Entry 4ZJB (X-ray diffraction, 2.55 A resolution); this record covers chains B and G of the 3 polymer chains in the assembly.

# Chain B
Protein: 3-hydroxyacyl-[acyl-carrier-protein] dehydratase FabZ
Source organism: Helicobacter pylori
Notes: EC 4.2.1.59
UniProtKB: Q5G940 (Q5G940_HELPX); numbering as in UniProt (aligned over 1-159)
Sequence (171 residues; numbered -11 to 159; the number before each row is that of its first residue; numbers below 1 keep their minus sign (Met-11 is residue -11)):
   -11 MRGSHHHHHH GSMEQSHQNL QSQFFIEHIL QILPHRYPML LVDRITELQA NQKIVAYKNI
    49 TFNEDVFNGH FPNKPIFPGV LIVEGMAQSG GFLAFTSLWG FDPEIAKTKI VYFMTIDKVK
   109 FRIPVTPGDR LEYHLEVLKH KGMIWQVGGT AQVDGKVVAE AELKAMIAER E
Not modelled in the structure: -11 to 8
Differences from the reference sequence: expression tag (-11 to 0)
Ligand contacts: 4'-phosphopantetheine (PNS): Tyr100, Phe101, Met102, Met154
Reported in the primary citation:
  - binding site for 4'-phosphopantetheine: Arg110
  - conformationally variable residues (side-chain flip): Tyr100
  - conformationally variable residues (side-chain flip): Phe83 (from molecular simulation)
  - mutagenesis - Y100A: decreased catalytic activity
  - mutagenesis - Y100A: abolished binding to Acyl carrier protein (chain G)

# Chain G
Protein: Acyl carrier protein
Source organism: Helicobacter pylori
UniProtKB: Q5EDC8 (Q5EDC8_HELPX); numbering as in UniProt (aligned over 1-78)
Sequence (86 residues; each row starts with the number of its first residue; numbers below 1 keep their minus sign (Gly-7 is residue -7)):
    -7 GTSSMGYLMA LFEDIQAVIA EQLNVDAAQV TPEAEFVKDL GADSLDVVEL IMALEEKFGI
    53 EIPDEQAEKI VNVGDVVKYI EDNKLA
Not modelled in the structure: -7 to -5, 77-78
Glycans and other covalent adducts: 4'-phosphopantetheine (PNS) linked to Ser36
Differences from the reference sequence: expression tag (-7 to 0)

# How chain B and chain G interact
Pairs across the interface - 9 pairs, chain B then chain G:
  Met102(B) - Leu37(G)  hydrophobic
  Met102(B) - Val40(G)  hydrophobic
  Thr103(B) - Glu41(G)
  Lys129(B) - Ile43(G)
  Lys129(B) - Met44(G)
  Lys129(B) - Glu47(G)  salt bridge
  Lys129(B) - Ile54(G)
  Ile132(B) - Met44(G)  hydrophobic
  Lys152(B) - Glu41(G)  salt bridge
Interface residues without a listed pair, chain B (6 interface residues in all): Gln134
Interface residues without a listed pair, chain G (8 interface residues in all): Asp56
The authors on this interface:
  - pairs named by the authors: Lys129(B)-Glu47(G), Lys152(B)-Glu41(G)
  - interface residues, chain B: Met102(B), Thr103(B), Ile132(B), Lys152(B)
  - interface residues, chain G: Leu37(G), Val40(G), Met44(G)

# In short
The interface between chain B and chain G involves 6 residues on one side and 8 on the other; the contacts
include 2 salt bridges. Polar contacts include Lys129(B)-Glu47(G) and Lys152(B)-Glu41(G). The paper describes
contacts between Lys129(B) and Glu47(G) and Lys152(B) and Glu41(G). The paper reports a binding site for
4'-phosphopantetheine at Arg110(B); Y100A of chain B reduces catalytic activity.
Chain B is 3-hydroxyacyl-[acyl-carrier-protein] dehydratase FabZ and chain G is Acyl carrier protein, both
from Helicobacter pylori; the structure, Crystal structure of (3R)-Hydroxyacyl-Acyl Carrier Protein
Dehydratase(FabZ) in complex with holo-ACP from Helicobacter pylori, was determined by X-ray diffraction.
